PDB entry 4X8J | X-ray diffraction, 2.35 A resolution | chains L and H

# Chain L
Name: 12F4 FAB Light chain
Source organism: Mus musculus
Notes: antibody fragment or engineered binder
Chain sequence (214 residues; numbered 1 to 214; the number before each row is that of its first residue):
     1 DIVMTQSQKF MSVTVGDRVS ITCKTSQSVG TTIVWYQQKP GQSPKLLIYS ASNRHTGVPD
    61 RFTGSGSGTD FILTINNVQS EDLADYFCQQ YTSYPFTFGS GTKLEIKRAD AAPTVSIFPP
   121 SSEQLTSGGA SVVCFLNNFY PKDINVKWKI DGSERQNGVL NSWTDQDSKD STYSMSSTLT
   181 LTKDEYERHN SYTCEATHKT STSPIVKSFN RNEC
Disulfides: Cys23-Cys88, Cys134-Cys194
Ligand contacts: nonaethylene glycol (2PE): Tyr49, Tyr91, Phe96

# Chain H
Name: 12F4 FAB Heavy chain
Source organism: Mus musculus
Notes: antibody fragment or engineered binder
Chain sequence (218 residues; row label = number of the first residue in the row):
     1 EVKLEESGGG LVQPGGSMKL SCTASGFTFS DAWMDWVRQS PEKGLEWVAE IRHKANDHAI
    61 FYDESVKGRF TISRDDSKNI VYLQMNSLRP EDTGIYYCTS PFAYWGQGTL VTVSAAKTTA
   121 PSVYPLAPVC GGTTGSSVTL GCLVKGYFPE PVTLTWNSGS LSSGVHTFPA LLQSGLYTLS
   181 SSVTVTSNTW PSQTITCNVA HPASSTKVDK KIEPRDPI
Not modelled in the structure: 53-67
Disulfides: Cys22-Cys98, Cys142-Cys197
Metal / ion sites: Zn2+ near Asp31 (its only coordinating residue here)
Ligand contacts:
  - nonaethylene glycol (2PE), molecule 1: Val2, Phe27, Ser30, Asp31, Ala32, Trp33, Tyr104
  - nonaethylene glycol (2PE), molecule 2: Trp33, Pro101, Phe102

# How chain L and chain H interact
Cross-chain cystine bridges: Cys214(L)-Cys130(H)
Pairs across the interface (70; chain L residue first):
  Tyr36(L) - Phe102(H)
  Gln38(L) - Gln39(H)  hydrogen bond
  Gln38(L) - Tyr97(H)
  Gln42(L) - Tyr97(H)
  Ser43(L) - Tyr97(H)
  Ser43(L) - Trp105(H)
  Ser43(L) - Gly106(H)
  Pro44(L) - Trp105(H)
  Leu46(L) - Ala103(H)  hydrophobic
  Phe87(L) - Gln39(H)
  Gln89(L) - Trp47(H)
  Gln89(L) - Phe102(H)
  Tyr91(L) - Phe102(H)  hydrophobic
  Tyr94(L) - Trp33(H)  hydrophobic
  Tyr94(L) - Asp35(H)  hydrogen bond
  Tyr94(L) - Ala49(H)  hydrophobic
  Pro95(L) - Glu50(H)
  Phe96(L) - Trp33(H)  hydrophobic
  Phe96(L) - Trp47(H)  hydrogen bond (backbone-side chain)
  Phe96(L) - Phe102(H)  hydrophobic
  Thr97(L) - Glu50(H)
  Phe98(L) - Val37(H)  hydrophobic
  Phe98(L) - Leu45(H)  hydrophobic
  Phe98(L) - Trp47(H)
  Phe98(L) - Trp105(H)  hydrophobic
  Ser116(L) - Thr139(H)
  Ile117(L) - Val129(H)
  Phe118(L) - Leu126(H)
  Phe118(L) - Ala127(H)
  Phe118(L) - Thr139(H)
  Pro119(L) - Val129(H)
  Pro119(L) - Arg215(H)  hydrogen bond (backbone-side chain)
  Pro120(L) - Arg215(H)  hydrogen bond (backbone-side chain)
  Ser121(L) - Tyr124(H)
  Ser121(L) - Pro125(H)
  Glu123(L) - Val123(H)
  Glu123(L) - Tyr124(H)
  Glu123(L) - Pro125(H)
  Glu123(L) - Lys210(H)  salt bridge
  Gln124(L) - Tyr124(H)
  Ser127(L) - Tyr124(H)
  Ser131(L) - Lys145(H)  hydrogen bond
  Phe135(L) - Gly141(H)
  Phe135(L) - Phe168(H)  hydrophobic
  Phe135(L) - Ser180(H)
  Phe135(L) - Ser181(H)
  Phe135(L) - Ser182(H)
  Asn137(L) - His166(H)
  Asn137(L) - Phe168(H)
  Asn137(L) - Ser182(H)  hydrogen bond
  Asn138(L) - His166(H)  hydrogen bond
  Leu160(L) - Gln173(H)
  Asn161(L) - Leu171(H)
  Ser162(L) - Phe168(H)
  Ser162(L) - Pro169(H)  hydrogen bond (side chain-backbone)
  Ser162(L) - Leu171(H)
  Trp163(L) - Pro169(H)
  Thr164(L) - Phe168(H)
  Ser174(L) - His166(H)  hydrogen bond
  Ser174(L) - Phe168(H)
  Met175(L) - Phe168(H)
  Ser176(L) - Phe168(H)
  Ser176(L) - Ser180(H)  hydrogen bond
  Thr180(L) - Lys145(H)
  Thr180(L) - Gln173(H)  hydrogen bond
  Phe209(L) - Val129(H)  hydrophobic
  Arg211(L) - Ile218(H)
  Cys214(L) - Cys130(H)  disulfide
  Cys214(L) - Gly131(H)
  Cys214(L) - Pro217(H)
Other interface residues (no listed pair), chain L (44 interface residues in all): Asp1, Val34, His55, Val133, Glu213
Other interface residues (no listed pair), chain H (41 interface residues in all): Pro128, Leu140, Leu143, Thr167, Thr184

# Summary
44 residues of chain L face 41 of chain H across their interface; the contacts include 1 disulfide bond, 12
hydrogen bonds and 1 salt bridge. Polar pairs include Glu123(L)-Lys210(H), Gln38(L)-Gln39(H) and
Tyr94(L)-Asp35(H). One nonaethylene glycol molecule is bound between chain L and chain H.
Chain L is 12F4 FAB Light chain and chain H is 12F4 FAB Heavy chain, both from Mus musculus; the structure,
Crystal Structure of murine 12F4 Fab monoclonal antibody against ADAMTS5, was determined by X-ray diffraction,
deposited together with 4X80.
